PDB entry 1Q1N | X-ray diffraction, 3.15 A resolution | chain A

[Chain A]
Protein: Hypothetical zinc-type alcohol dehydrogenase-like protein in PRE5-FET4 intergenic region
Organism: Saccharomyces cerevisiae
UniProtKB: Q04894 (ADH6_YEAST); residues 1-360 here = UniProt positions 1-360
Sequence (360 residues; numbered 1 to 360; the number before each row is that of its first residue):
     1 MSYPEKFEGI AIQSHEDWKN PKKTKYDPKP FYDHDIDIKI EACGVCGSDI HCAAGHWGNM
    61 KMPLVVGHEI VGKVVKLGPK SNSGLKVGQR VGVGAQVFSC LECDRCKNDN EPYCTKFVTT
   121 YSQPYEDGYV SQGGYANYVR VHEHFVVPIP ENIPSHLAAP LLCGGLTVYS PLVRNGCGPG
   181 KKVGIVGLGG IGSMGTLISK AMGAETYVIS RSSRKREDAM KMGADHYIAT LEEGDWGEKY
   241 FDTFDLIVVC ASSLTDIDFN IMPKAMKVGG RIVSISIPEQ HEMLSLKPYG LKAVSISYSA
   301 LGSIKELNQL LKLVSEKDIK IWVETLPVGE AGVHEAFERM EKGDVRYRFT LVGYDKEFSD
Metal / ion sites: Zn2+ site 1: Cys-46, His-68, Cys-163; Zn2+ site 2: Cys-100, Cys-103, Cys-106, Cys-114
UniProt features mapped onto this chain:
  - binding site (Zn(2+)): Cys-46, His-68, Cys-100, Cys-103, Cys-106, Cys-114, Cys-163
  - binding site (NADP(+)): Gly-47, His-51, Leu-188, Gly-190, Ile-191, Ser-210, Arg-211, Lys-215, Cys-250, Ser-252, Thr-255, Asp-256, Ile-275, Ile-277, Tyr-298, Ser-299, Leu-301, Arg-348
  - modified residue (Phosphoserine): Ser-131, Ser-359

[Overview]
Cys-46, His-68 and Cys-163 coordinate Zn2+ site 1. The Zn2+ site 2 is built by Cys-100, Cys-103, Cys-106 and
Cys-114. From UniProt: 7 Zn2+-binding residues and 18 NADP+-binding residues.
Chain A is Hypothetical zinc-type alcohol dehydrogenase-like protein in PRE5-FET4 intergenic region
(Saccharomyces cerevisiae); the structure, Apo and holo structures of an nadp(h)-dependent cinnamyl alcohol
dehydrogenase from saccharomyces cerevisiae, was determined by X-ray diffraction (same publication as 1PIW and
1PS0).
